3SS4 - chains A and D of the 4 polymer chains in the assembly; structure by X-ray diffraction, 2.85 A resolution.

# Chain A (and D)
Name: Glutaminase C
Source organism: Mus musculus
Notes: EC 3.5.1.2; chain D of this document is another copy of the same molecule, construct and numbering; everything in this record applies to it too
UniProt: Q69ZX9 (Q69ZX9_MOUSE); residues 128-603 here correspond to UniProt positions 134-609 (UniProt number = residue number + 6)
Amino-acid sequence (479 residues; each row starts with the number of its first residue):
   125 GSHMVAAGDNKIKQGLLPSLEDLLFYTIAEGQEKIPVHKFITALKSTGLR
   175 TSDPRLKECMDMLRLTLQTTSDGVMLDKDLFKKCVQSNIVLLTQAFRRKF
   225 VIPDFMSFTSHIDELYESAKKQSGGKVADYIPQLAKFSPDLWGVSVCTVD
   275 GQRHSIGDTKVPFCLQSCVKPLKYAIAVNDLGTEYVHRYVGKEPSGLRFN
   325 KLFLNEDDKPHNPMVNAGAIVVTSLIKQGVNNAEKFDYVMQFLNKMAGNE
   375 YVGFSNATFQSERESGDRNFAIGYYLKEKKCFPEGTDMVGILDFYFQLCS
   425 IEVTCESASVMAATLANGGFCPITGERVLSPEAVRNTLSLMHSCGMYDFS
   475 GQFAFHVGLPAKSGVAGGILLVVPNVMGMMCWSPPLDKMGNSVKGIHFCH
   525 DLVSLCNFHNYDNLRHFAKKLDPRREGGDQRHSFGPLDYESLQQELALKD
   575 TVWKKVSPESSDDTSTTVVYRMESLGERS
Disordered / not traced: 125-143, 153-156, 192-197, 321-326, 550-603 (chain D: 125-143, 153-155, 195-197, 254-260, 321-326, 550-603)
Differences from the reference sequence: expression tag (125-127)
From the paper describing this entry:
  - binding site for phosphate ion: Ser291, Asn340, Tyr471
  - catalytic residues: Ser291 (proposed by the authors, not directly observed)
  - mutagenesis - F394S: decreased catalytic activity on 50 mM Pi
  - mutagenesis - F327S: increased catalytic activity on in the absence of phosphate

# Interface between chain A and chain D
Pairs across the interface (16):
  Asp391(A) with Tyr398(D); Lys401(D), salt bridge
  Arg392(A) with Tyr399(D); Glu402(D), salt bridge
  Phe394(A) with Tyr398(D), hydrophobic
  Ala395(A) with Ala395(D); Tyr398(D); Tyr399(D)
  Tyr398(A) with Asp391(D); Phe394(D), hydrophobic; Ala395(D); Tyr398(D), hydrophobic
  Tyr399(A) with Ala395(D)
  Lys401(A) with Asp391(D), salt bridge
  Glu402(A) with Asp391(D); Arg392(D)
Also at the interface, not in a pair above, chain A (9 interface residues in all): Phe327
Also at the interface, not in a pair above, chain D (10 interface residues in all): Phe327, Lys403

# Summary
Chain A and chain D form an interface of 9 and 10 residues respectively; the contacts include 3 salt bridges.
Polar pairs include Asp391(A)-Lys401(D) and Arg392(A)-Glu402(D). The paper reports the catalytic residue
Ser291(A); F394S of chain A reduces catalytic activity on 50 mM Pi.
Both chains are Glutaminase C (Mus musculus). Entry 3SS4 (Crystal structure of mouse Glutaminase C,
phosphate-bound form) was determined by X-ray diffraction (same publication as 3SS3 and 3SS5).
